Entry 7XRI (X-ray diffraction, 2.19 A resolution); this record covers chains A and B.

[Chain A (and B)]
Molecule: Cinnamoyl esterase
From: Lactobacillus acidophilus
Notes: EC 3.1.1.-; chain B of this document is another copy of the same molecule, construct and numbering; everything in this record applies to it too
UniProtKB: A0A060IN49 (A0A060IN49_LACAI); residues 1-247 here = UniProt positions 1-247
Sequence (258 residues; numbered -10 to 247; the number before each row is that of its first residue; numbers below 1 keep their minus sign (Gly-10 is residue -10)):
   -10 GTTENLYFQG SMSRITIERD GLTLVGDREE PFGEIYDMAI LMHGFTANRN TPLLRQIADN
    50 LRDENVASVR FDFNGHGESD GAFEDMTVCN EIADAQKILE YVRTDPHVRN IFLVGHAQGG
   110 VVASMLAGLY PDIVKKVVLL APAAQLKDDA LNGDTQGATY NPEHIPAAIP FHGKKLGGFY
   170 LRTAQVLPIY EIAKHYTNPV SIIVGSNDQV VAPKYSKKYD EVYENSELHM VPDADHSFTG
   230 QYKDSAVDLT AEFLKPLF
Disordered / not traced: 246-247
Construct notes: expression tag (-10 to 0); engineered mutation Ala106 (Ser in A0A060IN49)
Residues lining bound ligands: ethyl ferulate (ZYC; ethyl (2E)-3-(4-hydroxy-3-methoxyphenyl)prop-2-enoate): Gly33, Phe34, His105, Ala106, Gln107, Gly108, Ala132, Gln134, Leu135, Asp138, Thr144, Gln145, Tyr169, Val199, Val200, His225
Reported in the primary citation:
  - binding site for ethyl ferulate: Phe34, Gln107, Gln134, Asp138, Thr144, Gln145, Tyr169, Val200, His225
  - mutagenesis - F34A, Q145A: unchanged catalytic activity on ethyl ferulate
  - mutagenesis - I154A: decreased catalytic activity on ethyl ferulate
  - mutagenesis - F34A (1.6-fold): increased catalytic activity
  - mutagenesis - D138A: decreased catalytic activity
  - mutagenesis - Q145A: unchanged catalytic activity on p-nitrophenyl hexanoate

[How chain A and chain B interact]
Pairs across the interface (31):
  Arg8(A) with Asp9(B), salt bridge
  Asp9(A) with Arg8(B), salt bridge; Asp9(B); Gly10(B); Leu11(B)
  Gly10(A) with Asp9(B)
  Leu11(A) with Asp9(B)
  Asp74(A) with Lys86(B), salt bridge
  Gln85(A) with Phe168(B)
  Lys86(A) with Asp74(B), salt bridge
  Arg92(A) with Ala156(B)
  Leu118(A) with Arg171(B), hydrogen bond (backbone-side chain); Val175(B), hydrophobic
  Tyr119(A) with Phe168(B); Arg171(B)
  Asp121(A) with Glu152(B); His153(B); Arg171(B), salt bridge
  Glu152(A) with Asp121(B)
  His153(A) with Asp121(B)
  Phe168(A) with Gln85(B); Tyr119(B)
  Arg171(A) with Leu118(B), hydrogen bond (side chain-backbone); Tyr119(B); Asp121(B), salt bridge
  Val175(A) with Leu118(B), hydrophobic; Ile181(B), hydrophobic; His184(B)
  Pro177(A) with Pro177(B), hydrophobic
  Ile181(A) with Val175(B), hydrophobic
  His184(A) with Val175(B)
Also at the interface, not in a pair above, chain A (25 interface residues in all): Ile81, Ala82, Pro120, Ile122, Ile154, Thr172
Also at the interface, not in a pair above, chain B (24 interface residues in all): Asn79, Ile81, Pro120, Ile154, Thr172

[Summary]
25 residues of chain A and 24 residues of chain B are in contact; the contacts include 2 hydrogen bonds and 6
salt bridges. Polar pairs include Arg8(A)-Asp9(B), Asp74(A)-Lys86(B) and Asp121(A)-Arg171(B). The paper
reports a binding site for ethyl ferulate at Phe34(A), Gln107(A) and Gln134(A) among others; I154A of chain A
reduces catalytic activity on ethyl ferulate; 4 substitutions were tested in all.
Chain A and chain B are both Cinnamoyl esterase (Lactobacillus acidophilus); the structure, Feruloyl esterase
mutant -S106A, was determined by X-ray diffraction, deposited together with 7XRH.
